Entry 4O4E (X-ray diffraction, 1.90 A resolution); this record covers chain A.

# Chain A
Name: Inositol hexakisphosphate kinase
Organism: Entamoeba histolytica
Notes: EC 2.7.4.21
Reference sequence: N9UNA8 (N9UNA8_ENTHI); residue numbers follow UniProt; this construct covers 27-270
Amino-acid sequence (248 residues; row label = number of the first residue in the row):
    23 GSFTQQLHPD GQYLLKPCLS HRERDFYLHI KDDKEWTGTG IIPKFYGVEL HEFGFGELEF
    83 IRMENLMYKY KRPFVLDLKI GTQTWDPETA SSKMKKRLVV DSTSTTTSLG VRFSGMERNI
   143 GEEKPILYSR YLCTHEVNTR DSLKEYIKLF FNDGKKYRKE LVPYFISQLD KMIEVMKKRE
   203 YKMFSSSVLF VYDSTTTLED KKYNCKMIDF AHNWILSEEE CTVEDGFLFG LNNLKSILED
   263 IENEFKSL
Disordered / not traced: 29-30
Differences from the reference sequence: expression tag (23-26)
Metal / ion sites: Mg2+: Asp231 (together with ATP)
Ligand contacts:
  - myo-inositol-(1,3,4,5,6)-pentakisphosphate (5MY): Gly23, Gln27, Lys101, Lys115, Lys118, Arg119, Arg152, Tyr153
  - ATP (adenosine-5'-triphosphate): Gly23, Ser24, Phe25, Gln27, Leu36, Lys38, Glu45, Pro65, Met85, Glu86, Asn87, Leu88, Met89, Asp99, Leu211, Ile230, Asp231, Ala233
Reported in the primary citation:
  - catalytic residues: Lys101 (by similarity / conservation)

# Summary
Chain A binds myo-inositol-(1,3,4,5,6)-pentakisphosphate and ATP. From the paper: the catalytic residue
Lys101.
Chain A is Inositol hexakisphosphate kinase (Entamoeba histolytica); the structure, Crystal Structure of an
Inositol hexakisphosphate kinase EhIP6KA in complexed with ATP and Ins(1,3,4,5,6)P5, was determined by X-ray
diffraction (same publication as 4O4B, 4O4C, 4O4D and 4O4F).
